PDB entry 7JLJ | X-ray diffraction, 3.10 A resolution | chain A

Chain A:
Name: Isoprenyl transferase
Source organism: Bacillus subtilis
Notes: EC 2.5.1.-
Reference sequence: A0A063XDJ9 (A0A063XDJ9_BACIU); residues 1-260 here = UniProt positions 1-260
Chain sequence (260 residues; numbered 1 to 260; the number before each row is that of its first residue):
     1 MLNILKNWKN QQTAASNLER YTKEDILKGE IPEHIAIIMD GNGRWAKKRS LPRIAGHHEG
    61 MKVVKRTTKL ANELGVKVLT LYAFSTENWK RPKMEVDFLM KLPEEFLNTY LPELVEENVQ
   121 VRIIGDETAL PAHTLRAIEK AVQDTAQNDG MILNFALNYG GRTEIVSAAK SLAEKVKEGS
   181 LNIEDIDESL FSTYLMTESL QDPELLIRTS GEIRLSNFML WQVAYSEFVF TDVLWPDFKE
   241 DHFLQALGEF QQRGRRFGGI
Disordered / not traced: 1-19, 85-89
Residues lining bound ligands: Clomifene (53Q): Met39, Asn42, His57, Gly60, Met61, Val64, Ala83, Phe84, Val96, Leu99, Met100, Leu102, Pro103, Phe106, Leu130, Phe155, Leu157, Asn158, Trp235

Overview:
Ligands of chain A: Clomifene.
Chain A is Isoprenyl transferase (Bacillus subtilis); the structure, Crystal structure of Bacillus subtilis
UppS in complex with clomiphene, was determined by X-ray diffraction, deposited together with 7JLI, 7JLM and
7JLR.
